Entry 7V2L (electron microscopy, 3.30 A resolution); this record covers chains A and L of the 22 polymer chains in the assembly.

Chain A:
Molecule: 16s ribosomal RNA
From: Thermus thermophilus HB8
Sequence (1522 nucleotides; numbered 1 to 1522; the number before each row is that of its first residue):
     1 UUUGUUGGAG AGUUUGAUCC UGGCUCAGGG UGAACGCUGG CGGCGUGCCU AAGACAUGCA
    61 AGUCGUGCGG GCCGCGGGGU UUUACUCCGU GGUCAGCGGC GGACGGGUGA GUAACGCGUG
   121 GGUGACCUAC CCGGAAGAGG GGGACAACCC GGGGAAACUC GGGCUAAUCC CCCAUGUGGA
   181 CCCGCCCCUU GGGGUGUGUC CAAAGGGCUU UGCCCGCUUC CGGAUGGGCC CGCGUCCCAU
   241 CAGCUAGUUG GUGGGGUAAU GGCCCACCAA GGCGACGACG GGUAGCCGGU CUGAGAGGAU
   301 GGCCGGCCAC AGGGGCACUG AGACACGGGC CCCACUCCUA CGGGAGGCAG CAGUUAGGAA
   361 UCUUCCGCAA UGGGCGCAAG CCUGACGGAG CGACGCCGCU UGGAGGAAGA AGCCCUUCGG
   421 GGUGUAAACU CCUGAACCCG GGACGAAACC CCCGACGAGG GGACUGACGG UACCGGGGUA
   481 AUAGCGCCGG CCAACUCCGU GCCAGCAGCC GCGGUAAUAC GGAGGGCGCG AGCGUUACCC
   541 GGAUUCACUG GGCGUAAAGG GCGUGUAGGC GGCCUGGGGC GUCCCAUGUG AAAGACCACG
   601 GCUCAACCGU GGGGGAGCGU GGGAUACGCU CAGGCUAGAC GGUGGGAGAG GGUGGUGGAA
   661 UUCCCGGAGU AGCGGUGAAA UGCGCAGAUA CCGGGAGGAA CGCCGAUGGC GAAGGCAGCC
   721 ACCUGGUCCA CCCGUGACGC UGAGGCGCGA AAGCGUGGGG AGCAAACCGG AUUAGAUACC
   781 CGGGUAGUCC ACGCCCUAAA CGAUGCGCGC UAGGUCUCUG GGUCUCCUGG GGGCCGAAGC
   841 UAACGCGUUA AGCGCGCCGC CUGGGGAGUA CGGCCGCAAG GCUGAAACUC AAAGGAAUUG
   901 ACGGGGGCCC GCACAAGCGG UGGAGCAUGU GGUUUAAUUC GAAGCAACGC GAAGAACCUU
   961 ACCAGGCCUU GACAUGCUAG GGAACCCGGG UGAAAGCCUG GGGUGCCCCG CGAGGGGAGC
  1021 CCUAGCACAG GUGCUGCAUG GCCGUCGUCA GCUCGUGCCG UGAGGUGUUG GGUUAAGUCC
  1081 CGCAACGAGC GCAACCCCCG CCGUUAGUUG CCAGCGGUUC GGCCGGGCAC UCUAACGGGA
  1141 CUGCCCGCGA AAGCGGGAGG AAGGAGGGGA CGACGUCUGG UCAGCAUGGC CCUUACGGCC
  1201 UGGGCGACAC ACGUGCUACA AUGCCCACUA CAAAGCGAUG CCACCCGGCA ACGGGGAGCU
  1261 AAUCGCAAAA AGGUGGGCCC AGUUCGGAUU GGGGUCUGCA ACCCGACCCC AUGAAGCCGG
  1321 AAUCGCUAGU AAUCGCGGAU CAGCCAUGCC GCGGUGAAUA CGUUCCCGGG CCUUGUACAC
  1381 ACCGCCCGUC ACGCCAUGGG AGCGGGCUCU ACCCGAAGUC GCCGGGAGCC UACGGGCAGG
  1441 CGCCGAGGGU AGGGCCCGUG ACUGGGGCGA AGUCGUAACA AGGUAGCUGU ACCGGAAGGU
  1501 GCGGCUGGAU CACCUCCUUU CU
Unresolved in the structure: 1-4, 1512-1522
From the paper describing this entry:
  - mutagenesis - A901G: decreased catalytic activity

Chain L:
Molecule: 30S ribosomal protein S12
From: Thermus thermophilus HB8
UniProtKB: Q5SHN3 (RS12_THET8); residue numbers follow UniProt; this construct covers 1-132
Chain sequence (132 residues; row label = number of the first residue in the row):
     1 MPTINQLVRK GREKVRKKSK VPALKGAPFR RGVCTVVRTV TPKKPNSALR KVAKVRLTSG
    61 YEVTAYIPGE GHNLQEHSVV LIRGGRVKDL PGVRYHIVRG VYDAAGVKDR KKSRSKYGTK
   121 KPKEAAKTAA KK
Unresolved in the structure: 1, 126-132
Curated features (UniProtKB/Swiss-Prot):
  - modified residue: Asp-89 (3-methylthioaspartic acid)

How chain A and chain L interact:
Residue-residue contacts (107):
  A33(A) / Pro-28(L)  base contact
  A34(A) / Phe-29(L)  base contact
  C35(A) / Phe-29(L)  sugar contact
  C35(A) / Val-98(L)  sugar contact
  G36(A) / Arg-114(L)  sugar contact
  G36(A) / Ser-115(L)  hydrogen bond to the sugar
  G36(A) / Gly-118(L)  sugar contact
  C37(A) / Arg-114(L)  hydrogen bond to the sugar
  C37(A) / Ser-115(L)  sugar contact
  C37(A) / Thr-119(L)  sugar contact
  C37(A) / Lys-120(L)  salt bridge to the phosphate
  C37(A) / Lys-121(L)  phosphate contact
  U38(A) / Lys-120(L)  phosphate contact
  U38(A) / Lys-121(L)  hydrogen bond to the phosphate
  G298(A) / Lys-14(L)  sugar contact
  A299(A) / Lys-14(L)  phosphate contact
  G358(A) / Arg-30(L)  phosphate contact
  G358(A) / Arg-31(L)  salt bridge to the phosphate
  G358(A) / Thr-58(L)  phosphate contact
  A359(A) / Ala-27(L)  base contact
  A359(A) / Pro-28(L)  base contact
  A359(A) / Phe-29(L)  base contact
  A359(A) / Arg-30(L)  salt bridge to the phosphate
  A359(A) / Arg-31(L)  salt bridge to the phosphate
  A359(A) / Thr-58(L)  hydrogen bond to the phosphate
  A359(A) / Tyr-102(L)  phosphate contact
  G484(A) / Lys-121(L)  salt bridge to the phosphate
  C485(A) / Arg-114(L)  salt bridge to the phosphate
  C485(A) / Ser-115(L)  hydrogen bond to the phosphate
  C485(A) / Lys-121(L)  salt bridge to the phosphate
  G486(A) / Lys-112(L)  phosphate contact
  G486(A) / Ser-113(L)  phosphate contact
  G486(A) / Arg-114(L)  hydrogen bond to the phosphate
  G486(A) / Ser-115(L)  hydrogen bond to the phosphate
  G486(A) / Lys-116(L)  phosphate contact
  C487(A) / Ser-113(L)  hydrogen bond to the phosphate
  C487(A) / Lys-116(L)  salt bridge to the phosphate
  C502(A) / Pro-45(L)  base contact
  C502(A) / Ser-47(L)  hydrogen bond to the sugar
  C503(A) / Ser-47(L)  hydrogen bond to the phosphate
  A504(A) / Ala-48(L)  phosphate contact
  A504(A) / Leu-49(L)  hydrogen bond to the phosphate
  A504(A) / Lys-51(L)  salt bridge to the phosphate
  A504(A) / Glu-70(L)  hydrogen bond to the sugar
  G505(A) / Arg-50(L)  hydrogen bond to the base
  G505(A) / Lys-51(L)  salt bridge to the phosphate
  G505(A) / Gly-69(L)  phosphate contact
  G505(A) / Glu-70(L)  phosphate contact
  C506(A) / Asn-46(L)  base contact
  C506(A) / Arg-50(L)  base contact
  C506(A) / Tyr-66(L)  hydrogen bond to the phosphate
  C506(A) / Pro-68(L)  phosphate contact
  C506(A) / Gly-69(L)  hydrogen bond to the phosphate
  C506(A) / Tyr-117(L)  hydrogen bond to the phosphate
  A507(A) / Val-87(L)  base contact
  A507(A) / Lys-88(L)  base contact
  A507(A) / Asp-89(L)  base contact
  A507(A) / Tyr-117(L)  phosphate contact
  C509(A) / Arg-86(L)  salt bridge to the phosphate
  C509(A) / Lys-88(L)  phosphate contact
  C510(A) / Lys-88(L)  phosphate contact
  G511(A) / Asn-46(L)  hydrogen bond to the base
  C512(A) / Asn-46(L)  hydrogen bond to the base
  G513(A) / Asn-46(L)  base contact
  G513(A) / Ser-47(L)  hydrogen bond to the base
  G521(A) / Arg-110(L)  salt bridge to the phosphate
  G522(A) / Arg-110(L)  salt bridge to the phosphate
  G522(A) / Lys-111(L)  hydrogen bond to the phosphate
  G522(A) / Lys-112(L)  hydrogen bond to the phosphate
  A523(A) / Lys-111(L)  phosphate contact
  A523(A) / Lys-112(L)  salt bridge to the phosphate
  G534(A) / Lys-116(L)  sugar contact
  U535(A) / Arg-83(L)  sugar contact
  U536(A) / Pro-28(L)  hydrogen bond to the sugar
  U536(A) / Arg-83(L)  sugar contact
  U536(A) / Gly-84(L)  hydrogen bond to the sugar
  A537(A) / Val-21(L)  sugar contact
  A537(A) / Leu-24(L)  sugar contact
  A537(A) / Pro-28(L)  sugar contact
  A537(A) / Gly-84(L)  phosphate contact
  C540(A) / Lys-17(L)  salt bridge to the phosphate
  C546(A) / Arg-12(L)  base contact
  C546(A) / Glu-13(L)  hydrogen bond to the sugar
  C546(A) / Val-15(L)  base contact
  A547(A) / Arg-12(L)  base contact
  C548(A) / Leu-7(L)  phosphate contact
  C548(A) / Arg-12(L)  salt bridge to the phosphate
  G551(A) / Pro-2(L)  base contact
  G551(A) / Arg-12(L)  hydrogen bond to the base
  G552(A) / Pro-2(L)  base contact
  G569(A) / Asn-5(L)  hydrogen bond to the sugar
  C857(A) / Asn-5(L)  hydrogen bond to the phosphate
  C858(A) / Thr-3(L)  hydrogen bond to the phosphate
  C858(A) / Asn-5(L)  hydrogen bond to the phosphate
  C858(A) / Gln-6(L)  phosphate contact
  C858(A) / Arg-9(L)  salt bridge to the phosphate
  G859(A) / Gln-6(L)  hydrogen bond to the phosphate
  G859(A) / Arg-9(L)  salt bridge to the phosphate
  G859(A) / Lys-10(L)  salt bridge to the phosphate
  U862(A) / Arg-12(L)  hydrogen bond to the base
  A887(A) / Lys-18(L)  salt bridge to the phosphate
  C888(A) / Arg-94(L)  salt bridge to the phosphate
  U889(A) / Arg-94(L)  salt bridge to the phosphate
  C890(A) / Lys-43(L)  salt bridge to the phosphate
  A891(A) / Lys-43(L)  salt bridge to the phosphate
  A891(A) / Lys-88(L)  salt bridge to the phosphate
  A1470(A) / Lys-43(L)  phosphate contact
Other interface residues (no listed pair), chain A (57 interface residues in all): U25, A360, G508, C538, C539, C860, C861, G1469
Other interface residues (no listed pair), chain L (67 interface residues in all): Arg-16, Ser-19, Lys-20, Pro-22, Gly-26, Lys-44, Gly-71, Leu-81, Gly-85, Gly-92, Gly-100, Val-101, Asp-109

Summary:
57 residues of chain A face 67 of chain L across their interface; the contacts include 31 hydrogen bonds and
25 salt bridges. Among the polar pairs are G505(A)/Arg-50(L), G511(A)/Asn-46(L) and C512(A)/Asn-46(L). The
paper reports that A901G of chain A reduces catalytic activity.
Here chain A is 16s ribosomal RNA and chain L is 30S ribosomal protein S12, both from Thermus thermophilus
HB8. Entry 7V2L (T.thermophilus 30S ribosome with KsgA, class K1k2) was determined by electron microscopy,
deposited together with 7V2M, 7V2N, 7V2O, 7V2P and 7V2Q.
